Entry 4DJE (X-ray diffraction, 3.50 A resolution); this record covers chains A and B of the 6 polymer chains in the assembly.

Chain A (and B):
Protein: 5-methyltetrahydrofolate corrinoid/iron sulfur protein methyltransferase
Organism: Moorella thermoacetica
Notes: chain B of this document is another copy of the same molecule, construct and numbering; everything in this record applies to it too
UniProt: Q46389 (Q46389_MOOTH); residue numbers follow UniProt; this construct covers 1-262
Amino-acid sequence (262 residues; each row starts with the number of its first residue):
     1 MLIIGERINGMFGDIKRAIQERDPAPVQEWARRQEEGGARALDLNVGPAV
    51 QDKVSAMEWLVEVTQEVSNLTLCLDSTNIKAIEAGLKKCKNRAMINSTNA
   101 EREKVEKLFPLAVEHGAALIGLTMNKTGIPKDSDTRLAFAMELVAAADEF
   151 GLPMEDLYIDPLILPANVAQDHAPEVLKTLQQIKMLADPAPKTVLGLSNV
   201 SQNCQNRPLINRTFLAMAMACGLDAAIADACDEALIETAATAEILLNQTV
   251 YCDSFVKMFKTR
Small-molecule neighbours:
  - cobalamin (B12): Ile129, Leu164, Val168, Asn199, Gln202, Asn203
  - 5-methyl-5,6,7,8-tetrahydrofolic acid (C2F): Glu6, Asn9, Met11, Phe12, Gly13, Asp75, Asn96, Ile120, Leu122, Asp160, Leu162, Gly196, Ser198, Asn199, Gln202, Arg207, Ile227
  - Ca2+ (CA): Lys184, Gly222, Asp224
UniProt features mapped onto this chain:
  - binding site ((6S)-5-methyl-5,6,7,8-tetrahydrofolate): Asn96, Asp160, Asn199, Gln202, Arg207
  - binding site (Ca(2+)): Lys184, Gly222, Asp224
  - binding site (methylcob(III)alamin): Gln202, Asn203
  - site: Asn199 (Transition state stabilizer)
  - mutagenesis: Asn199 (N199A: 20-fold decreased affinity for methyltetrahydrofolate and nearly abolished catalytic activity)
Reported in the primary citation:
  - binding site for 5-methyl-5,6,7,8-tetrahydrofolic acid: Asn199
  - conformationally variable residues (side-chain flip): Asn199

Interface between chain A and chain B:
Pairs across the interface - 64 pairs, chain A then chain B:
  Ala166(A) with Tyr251(B)
  Asn167(A) with Tyr251(B)
  Gln170(A) with Ile244(B), hydrogen bond (side chain-backbone); Asn247(B), hydrogen bond; Thr249(B), hydrogen bond (side chain-backbone); Val250(B); Tyr251(B), hydrogen bond (side chain-backbone)
  Asp171(A) with Asn247(B)
  Ala173(A) with Leu245(B)
  Pro174(A) with Leu245(B); Leu246(B); Asn247(B)
  Gln181(A) with Gln181(B)
  Val200(A) with Leu245(B), hydrophobic
  Cys204(A) with Tyr251(B)
  Gln205(A) with Tyr251(B), hydrogen bond (backbone-side chain); Asp253(B), hydrogen bond (side chain-backbone); Phe255(B)
  Leu209(A) with Glu237(B); Thr241(B); Val256(B), hydrophobic
  Ile210(A) with Thr241(B); Leu245(B), hydrophobic
  Thr213(A) with Ala216(B); Thr241(B); Ala242(B); Leu245(B)
  Phe214(A) with Leu245(B), hydrophobic
  Ala216(A) with Thr213(B); Met217(B)
  Met217(A) with Ala216(B); Ala220(B); Ala242(B), hydrophobic; Leu245(B), hydrophobic; Leu246(B), hydrophobic
  Ala220(A) with Met217(B)
  Glu237(A) with Leu209(B)
  Thr241(A) with Leu209(B); Ile210(B); Thr213(B)
  Ala242(A) with Thr213(B); Met217(B), hydrophobic
  Ile244(A) with Gln170(B), hydrogen bond (backbone-side chain)
  Leu245(A) with Ala173(B); Pro174(B); Thr213(B); Phe214(B), hydrophobic; Met217(B), hydrophobic
  Leu246(A) with Pro174(B); Leu177(B), hydrophobic; Met217(B), hydrophobic
  Asn247(A) with Gln170(B); Asp171(B); Pro174(B)
  Thr249(A) with Gln170(B), hydrogen bond (backbone-side chain)
  Val250(A) with Gln170(B)
  Tyr251(A) with Ala166(B); Asn167(B); Gln170(B), hydrogen bond (backbone-side chain); Cys204(B); Gln205(B), hydrogen bond (side chain-backbone)
  Asp253(A) with Gln205(B), hydrogen bond (backbone-side chain)
  Phe255(A) with Gln205(B); Ile210(B), hydrophobic
Interface residues without a listed pair, chain A (34 interface residues in all): Leu177, Cys221, Thr238, Ser254, Val256
Interface residues without a listed pair, chain B (35 interface residues in all): Val200, Asn203, Cys221, Thr238, Glu243

Summary:
34 residues of chain A and 35 residues of chain B are in contact, with 11 hydrogen bonds. Polar pairs include
Gln170(A)-Ile244(B), Gln170(A)-Asn247(B) and Gln170(A)-Thr249(B). Chain A binds
5-methyl-5,6,7,8-tetrahydrofolic acid, Ca2+ and cobalamin. From the paper: a binding site for
5-methyl-5,6,7,8-tetrahydrofolic acid at Asn199(A); conformational variability at Asn199(A).
Both chains are 5-methyltetrahydrofolate corrinoid/iron sulfur protein methyltransferase (Moorella
thermoacetica). Entry 4DJE (Crystal structure of folate-bound corrinoid iron-sulfur protein (CFeSP) in complex
with its methyltransferase (MeTr), co-crystallized with ...) was determined by X-ray diffraction, deposited
together with 4DJD and 4DJF.
